PDB entry 3GPO | X-ray diffraction, 1.90 A resolution | chain A

# Chain A
Protein: Non-structural protein 3
From: Chikungunya virus
Notes: fragment: sequence database residues 1334-1493
Reference sequence: Q8JUX6 (POLN_CHIKS); residues 1-160 here correspond to UniProt positions 1334-1493 (UniProt number = residue number + 1333)
Amino-acid sequence (168 residues; row label = number of the first residue in the row; numbers below 1 keep their minus sign (Met-7 is residue -7)):
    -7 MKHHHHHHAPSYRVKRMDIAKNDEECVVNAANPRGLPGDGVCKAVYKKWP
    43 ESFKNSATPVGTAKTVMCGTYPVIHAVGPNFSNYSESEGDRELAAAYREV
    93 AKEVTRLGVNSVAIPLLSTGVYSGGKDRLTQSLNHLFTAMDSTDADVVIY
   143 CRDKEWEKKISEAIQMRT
Not modelled in the structure: -7 to -2
Sequence notes: expression tag (-7 to 0)
Modified residues: Mse9, Mse59, Mse132, Mse158 (selenomethionine; parent Met)
Curated features (UniProtKB/Swiss-Prot):
  - binding site (ADP-D-ribose): Asp10, Asn24, Gly32, Gly112, Val113, Tyr114
Small-molecule neighbours: adenosine-5-diphosphoribose (APR): Mse9, Asp10, Ile11, Ala22, Ala23, Asn24, Leu28, Pro29, Gly30, Asp31, Gly32, Val33, Cys34, Ala36, Pro107, Leu108, Leu109, Ser110, Thr111, Gly112, Val113, Tyr114, Ser115, Tyr142, Cys143, Arg144, Trp148
Reported in the primary citation:
  - binding site for adenosine-5-diphosphoribose: Asp10, Asn24, Gly32, Thr111, Gly112, Val113, Tyr114, Arg144
  - specificity-determining residues: Asp10
  - mutagenesis - D10A: abolished binding to adenosine-5-diphosphoribose
  - mutagenesis - N24A, Y114A: abolished catalytic activity
  - mutagenesis - D10A: decreased catalytic activity
  - catalytic residues: Asn24 (proposed by the authors, not directly observed)
  - mutagenesis - D10A: unchanged binding to PAR
  - mutagenesis - D10A, N24A, Y114A: unchanged binding to Single-stranded RNA

# Overview
Chain A binds adenosine-5-diphosphoribose. UniProt lists 6 ADP-D-ribose-binding residues. The paper reports
the catalytic residue Asn24; N24A and Y114A abolish catalytic activity.
Chain A is Non-structural protein 3 (Chikungunya virus); the structure, Crystal structure of macro domain of
Chikungunya virus in complex with ADP-ribose, was determined by X-ray diffraction, deposited together with
3GPG, 3GPQ, 3GQE and 3GQO.
